8UFA - chains E and F of the 12 polymer chains in the assembly; structure by electron microscopy, 2.86 A resolution.

[Chain E]
Molecule: E2 protein
From: Eastern equine encephalitis virus
UniProt: Q88678 (Q88678_EEEV); residues 1-414 here correspond to UniProt positions 325-738 (UniProt number = residue number + 324)
Sequence (414 residues; each row starts with the number of its first residue):
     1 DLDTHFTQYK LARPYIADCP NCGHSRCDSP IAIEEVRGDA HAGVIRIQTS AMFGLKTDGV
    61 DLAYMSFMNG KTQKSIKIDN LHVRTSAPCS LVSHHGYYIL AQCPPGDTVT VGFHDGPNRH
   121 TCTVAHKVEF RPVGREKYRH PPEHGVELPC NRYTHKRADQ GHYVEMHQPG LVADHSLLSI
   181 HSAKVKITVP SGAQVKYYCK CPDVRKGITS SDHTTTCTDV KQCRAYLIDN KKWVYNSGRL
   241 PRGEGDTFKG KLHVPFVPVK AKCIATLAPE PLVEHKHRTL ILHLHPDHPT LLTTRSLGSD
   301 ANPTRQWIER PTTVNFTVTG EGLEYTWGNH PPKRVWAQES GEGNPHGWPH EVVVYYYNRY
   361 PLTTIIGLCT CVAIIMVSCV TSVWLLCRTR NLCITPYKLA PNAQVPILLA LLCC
Disulfides: Cys-19/Cys-122, Cys-22/Cys-27, Cys-89/Cys-103, Cys-150/Cys-263, Cys-199/Cys-223, Cys-201/Cys-217, Cys-393/Cys-413
Glycans and other covalent adducts: N-acetylglucosamine (NAG) linked to Asn-315
What the authors report for this chain:
  - mutagenesis - K231E/K232E: decreased binding to LA(1-6mut2)
  - mutagenesis - K231E/K232E: decreased growth in response to VLDLR

[Chain F]
Molecule: Capsid protein
From: Eastern equine encephalitis virus
UniProt: W8S146 (W8S146_EEEV); residues 1-151 here correspond to UniProt positions 111-261 (UniProt number = residue number + 110)
Sequence (151 residues; numbered 1 to 151; the number before each row is that of its first residue):
     1 DKTFPIMLNG QVNGYACVVG GRVFKPLHVE GRIDNEQLAA IKLKKASIYD LEYGDVPQCM
    61 KSDTLQYTSD KPPGFYNWHH GAVQYENNRF TVPRGVGGKG DSGRPILDNK GRVVAIVLGG
   121 VNEGSRTALS VVTWNQKGVT VKDTPEGSEP W

[Chain E / chain F interface]
Pairs across the interface (22):
  Leu-392(E) with Ile-48(F), hydrophobic
  Thr-395(E) with Ala-46(F)
  Pro-396(E) with Tyr-49(F); Val-139(F), hydrophobic; Thr-140(F), hydrogen bond (backbone-side chain)
  Tyr-397(E) with Val-139(F), hydrophobic
  Lys-398(E) with Arg-22(F), hydrogen bond (backbone-side chain); Tyr-53(F)
  Leu-399(E) with Phe-24(F), hydrophobic; Tyr-49(F), hydrophobic; Tyr-53(F), hydrophobic; Tyr-67(F); Trp-134(F), hydrogen bond (backbone-side chain); Thr-140(F)
  Ala-400(E) with Trp-134(F); Gly-138(F); Thr-140(F)
  Pro-401(E) with Tyr-67(F)
  Asn-402(E) with Gln-66(F); Gly-138(F)
  Ala-403(E) with Gly-138(F)
  Gln-404(E) with Lys-137(F)
Other interface residues (no listed pair), chain F (14 interface residues in all): Leu-51

[Overview]
11 residues of chain E face 14 of chain F across their interface, with 3 hydrogen bonds. Polar pairs include
Pro-396(E)/Thr-140(F), Lys-398(E)/Arg-22(F) and Leu-399(E)/Trp-134(F). N-acetylglucosamine is covalently
linked to Asn-315(E). The paper reports that K231E/K232E of chain E reduce binding to LA(1-6mut2); K231E/K232E
of chain E reduce growth in response to VLDLR.
Chain E is E2 protein and chain F is Capsid protein, both from Eastern equine encephalitis virus; the
structure, Eastern equine encephalitis virus (PE-6) VLP (asymmetric unit), was determined by electron
microscopy.
